PDB entry 9CYY | electron microscopy, 3.00 A resolution | chains b and c of the 29 polymer chains in the assembly

[Chain b (and c)]
Molecule: Lambda 1
From: Mammalian orthoreovirus 3 Dearing
Notes: chain c of this document is another copy of the same molecule, construct and numbering; everything in this record applies to it too
UniProt: F1ARN3 (F1ARN3_9REOV); residue numbers follow UniProt; this construct covers 1-1275
Sequence (1275 residues; each row starts with the number of its first residue):
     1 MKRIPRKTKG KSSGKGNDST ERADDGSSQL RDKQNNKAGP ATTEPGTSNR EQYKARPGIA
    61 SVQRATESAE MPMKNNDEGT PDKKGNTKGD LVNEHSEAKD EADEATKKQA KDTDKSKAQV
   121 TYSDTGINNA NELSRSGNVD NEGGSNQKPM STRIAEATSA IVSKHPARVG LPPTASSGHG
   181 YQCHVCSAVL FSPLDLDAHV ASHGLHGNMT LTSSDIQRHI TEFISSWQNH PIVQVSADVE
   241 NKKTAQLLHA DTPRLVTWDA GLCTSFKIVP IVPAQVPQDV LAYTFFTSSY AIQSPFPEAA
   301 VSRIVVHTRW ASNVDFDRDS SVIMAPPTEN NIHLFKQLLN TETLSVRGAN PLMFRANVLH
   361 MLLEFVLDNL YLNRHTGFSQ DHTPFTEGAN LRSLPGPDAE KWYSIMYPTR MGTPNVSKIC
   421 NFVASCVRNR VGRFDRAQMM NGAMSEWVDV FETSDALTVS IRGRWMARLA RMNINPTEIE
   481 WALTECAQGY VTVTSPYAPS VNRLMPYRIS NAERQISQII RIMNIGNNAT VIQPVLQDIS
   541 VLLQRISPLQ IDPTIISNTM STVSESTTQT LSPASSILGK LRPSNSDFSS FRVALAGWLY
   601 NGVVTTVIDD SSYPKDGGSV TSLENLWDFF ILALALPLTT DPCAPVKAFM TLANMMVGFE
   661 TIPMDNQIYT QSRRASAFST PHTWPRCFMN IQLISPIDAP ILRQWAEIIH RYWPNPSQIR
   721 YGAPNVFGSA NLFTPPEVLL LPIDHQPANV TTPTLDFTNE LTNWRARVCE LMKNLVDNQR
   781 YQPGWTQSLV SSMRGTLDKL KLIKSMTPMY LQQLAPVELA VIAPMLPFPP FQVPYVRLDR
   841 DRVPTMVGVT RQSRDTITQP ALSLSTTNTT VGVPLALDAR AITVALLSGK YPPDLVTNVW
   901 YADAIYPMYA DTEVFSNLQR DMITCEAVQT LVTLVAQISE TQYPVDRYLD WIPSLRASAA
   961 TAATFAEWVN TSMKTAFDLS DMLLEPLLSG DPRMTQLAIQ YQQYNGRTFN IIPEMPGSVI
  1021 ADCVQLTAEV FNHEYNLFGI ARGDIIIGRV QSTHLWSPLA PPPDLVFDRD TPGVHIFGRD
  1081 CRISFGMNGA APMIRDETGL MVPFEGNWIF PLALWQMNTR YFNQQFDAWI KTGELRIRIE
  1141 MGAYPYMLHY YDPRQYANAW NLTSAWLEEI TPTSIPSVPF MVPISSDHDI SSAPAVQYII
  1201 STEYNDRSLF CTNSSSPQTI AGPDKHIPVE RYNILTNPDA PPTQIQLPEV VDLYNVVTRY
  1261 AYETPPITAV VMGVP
Disordered / not traced: 1-180, 209-216 (chain c: 1-240)

[How chain b and chain c interact]
Residue-residue contacts (74; chain b residue first):
  Asn350(b) - His382(c)  hydrogen bond (side chain-backbone)
  Leu352(b) - His382(c)
  Leu352(b) - Thr383(c)
  Met353(b) - His382(c)
  Asp616(b) - Ala902(c)
  Asp616(b) - Asp903(c)
  Gly618(b) - Val899(c)
  Val657(b) - Thr751(c)
  Val657(b) - Asn898(c)
  Gly658(b) - Thr751(c)
  Ile668(b) - Thr484(c)
  Ile668(b) - Glu485(c)
  Tyr669(b) - Glu480(c)  hydrogen bond
  Tyr669(b) - Trp481(c)  hydrogen bond
  Ser672(b) - Gly489(c)  hydrogen bond (side chain-backbone)
  Arg673(b) - Glu480(c)  salt bridge
  Arg673(b) - Thr492(c)
  Arg673(b) - Val493(c)
  Arg674(b) - Thr492(c)
  Arg674(b) - Val1274(c)
  Arg674(b) - Pro1275(c)  hydrogen bond (side chain-backbone)
  His682(b) - Tyr497(c)
  Met846(b) - Pro499(c)
  Arg851(b) - Asn441(c)
  Gln859(b) - Arg436(c)
  Gln859(b) - Ala437(c)
  Gln859(b) - Gln438(c)  hydrogen bond (side chain-backbone)
  Pro860(b) - Gln438(c)
  Pro860(b) - Met439(c)
  Pro860(b) - Met440(c)
  Ala861(b) - Met439(c)
  Ala861(b) - Asn441(c)
  Leu862(b) - Met439(c)
  Leu862(b) - Met440(c)
  Leu862(b) - Asn441(c)  hydrogen bond (backbone-backbone)
  Leu864(b) - Asn441(c)
  Thr866(b) - Ala498(c)
  Thr866(b) - Pro499(c)
  Thr867(b) - Met440(c)
  Thr867(b) - Ala498(c)
  Asn868(b) - Ala498(c)
  Thr869(b) - Tyr497(c)
  Arg956(b) - Gln380(c)  hydrogen bond (backbone-side chain)
  Ser958(b) - Gln380(c)  hydrogen bond
  Thr961(b) - Gln380(c)  hydrogen bond
  Gly990(b) - Asn441(c)
  Arg1079(b) - Phe385(c)  hydrogen bond (side chain-backbone)
  Arg1079(b) - Met411(c)
  Arg1079(b) - Arg428(c)
  Asp1080(b) - Ala424(c)
  Cys1081(b) - Pro414(c)
  Arg1082(b) - Thr413(c)
  Arg1082(b) - Pro414(c)
  Arg1082(b) - Asn415(c)
  Arg1082(b) - Val416(c)
  Arg1082(b) - Asn421(c)  hydrogen bond
  Arg1082(b) - Ala424(c)
  Ile1083(b) - Pro414(c)  hydrogen bond (backbone-backbone)
  Ile1083(b) - Asn415(c)
  Ile1083(b) - Val416(c)
  Ser1084(b) - Val416(c)
  Phe1085(b) - Thr284(c)
  Phe1085(b) - Phe285(c)  hydrophobic
  Ala1113(b) - Pro384(c)  hydrophobic
  Gln1116(b) - Pro384(c)
  Met1117(b) - Pro384(c)
  Met1117(b) - Phe385(c)  hydrophobic
  Asn1118(b) - Pro414(c)
  Tyr1121(b) - Phe285(c)  hydrogen bond (side chain-backbone)
  Tyr1121(b) - Tyr290(c)  hydrophobic
  Tyr1121(b) - Pro414(c)  hydrophobic
  Tyr1121(b) - Asn415(c)  hydrogen bond
  Gln1124(b) - Tyr290(c)
  Pro1172(b) - Pro384(c)
Interface residues without a listed pair, chain b (58 interface residues in all): Leu339, Ser619, Thr621, Asn654, Phe659, Thr670, Ala677, Thr680, Pro783, Leu955, Ala957, Ser989, Met1087, Arg1120, Gln1125, Thr1173
Interface residues without a listed pair, chain c (51 interface residues in all): Val280, Leu281, Asp381, Asn390, Thr409, Arg410, Gly442, Thr494, Pro496, Asn749, Thr752, Val896

[Summary]
The interface between chain b and chain c involves 58 residues on one side and 51 on the other; the contacts
include 15 hydrogen bonds and 1 salt bridge. Polar pairs include Arg673(b)-Glu480(c), Asn350(b)-His382(c) and
Tyr669(b)-Glu480(c).
Both chains are Lambda 1 (Mammalian orthoreovirus 3 Dearing). Entry 9CYY (Cryo-EM structure of MRV virion) was
determined by electron microscopy (same publication as 9CYT and 9CYX).
